5SWZ - chains A and C of the 5 polymer chains in the assembly; structure by X-ray diffraction, 2.65 A resolution.

[Chain A]
Protein: H-2 class I histocompatibility antigen, D-B alpha chain
Source organism: Mus musculus
Reference sequence: P01899 (HA11_MOUSE); residues 1-280 here correspond to UniProt positions 25-304 (UniProt number = residue number + 24)
Amino-acid sequence (280 residues; each row starts with the number of its first residue):
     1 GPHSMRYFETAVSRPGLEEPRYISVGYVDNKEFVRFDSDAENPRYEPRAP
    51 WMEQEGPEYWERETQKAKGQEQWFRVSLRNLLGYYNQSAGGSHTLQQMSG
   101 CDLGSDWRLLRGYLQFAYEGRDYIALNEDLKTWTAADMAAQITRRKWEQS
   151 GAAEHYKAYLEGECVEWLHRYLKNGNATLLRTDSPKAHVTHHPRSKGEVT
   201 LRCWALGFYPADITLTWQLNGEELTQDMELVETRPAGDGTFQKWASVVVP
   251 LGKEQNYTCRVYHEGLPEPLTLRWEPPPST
Not modelled in the structure: 278-280
Disulfide bonds: Cys203-Cys259
Reported in the primary citation:
  - mutagenesis - K146A (Tm 41 degC): decreased stability

[Chain C]
Protein: influenza NP366 epitope
Amino-acid sequence (9 residues; each row starts with the number of its first residue):
     1 ASNENMETM
Reported in the primary citation:
  - mutagenesis - A1N (Tm 43 degC): decreased stability

[Chain A / chain C interface]
Contacting residue pairs (44):
  Met5(A) - Ala1(C)
  Tyr7(A) - Ala1(C)
  Tyr7(A) - Ser2(C)  hydrogen bond (side chain-backbone)
  Tyr45(A) - Ser2(C)
  Glu63(A) - Ala1(C)
  Glu63(A) - Ser2(C)  hydrogen bond
  Lys66(A) - Ala1(C)
  Lys66(A) - Ser2(C)  hydrogen bond (side chain-backbone)
  Lys66(A) - Glu4(C)
  Gln70(A) - Asn3(C)  hydrogen bond (side chain-backbone)
  Gln70(A) - Glu4(C)
  Gln70(A) - Asn5(C)  hydrogen bond (side chain-backbone)
  Trp73(A) - Asn5(C)
  Trp73(A) - Met6(C)  hydrogen bond (side chain-backbone)
  Trp73(A) - Glu7(C)  hydrogen bond (side chain-backbone)
  Trp73(A) - Thr8(C)
  Ser77(A) - Thr8(C)
  Ser77(A) - Met9(C)  hydrogen bond (side chain-backbone)
  Asn80(A) - Thr8(C)
  Asn80(A) - Met9(C)  hydrogen bond (side chain-backbone)
  Leu81(A) - Met9(C)  hydrophobic
  Tyr84(A) - Met9(C)  hydrogen bond (side chain-backbone)
  Leu95(A) - Met9(C)  hydrophobic
  Gln97(A) - Asn5(C)  hydrogen bond
  Phe116(A) - Met9(C)  hydrophobic
  Tyr123(A) - Met9(C)  hydrophobic
  Thr143(A) - Met9(C)  hydrogen bond (side chain-backbone)
  Lys146(A) - Glu7(C)
  Lys146(A) - Met9(C)  hydrogen bond (side chain-backbone)
  Trp147(A) - Glu7(C)  hydrogen bond (side chain-backbone)
  Trp147(A) - Thr8(C)  hydrogen bond (side chain-backbone)
  Trp147(A) - Met9(C)  hydrophobic
  Ser150(A) - Glu7(C)  hydrogen bond
  His155(A) - Met6(C)
  Tyr156(A) - Asn3(C)
  Tyr156(A) - Asn5(C)  hydrogen bond
  Tyr156(A) - Met6(C)  hydrogen bond (side chain-backbone)
  Tyr159(A) - Ala1(C)  hydrogen bond (side chain-backbone)
  Tyr159(A) - Ser2(C)
  Tyr159(A) - Asn3(C)
  Glu163(A) - Ala1(C)
  Glu163(A) - Ser2(C)
  Trp167(A) - Ala1(C)
  Tyr171(A) - Ala1(C)
Interface residues without a listed pair, chain A (29 interface residues in all): Gln65, Phe74, Val76, Ile124

[Overview]
Chain A and chain C form an interface of 29 and 9 residues respectively, with 19 hydrogen bonds. Polar
contacts include Tyr7(A)-Ser2(C), Glu63(A)-Ser2(C) and Lys66(A)-Ser2(C). From the paper: K146A of chain A
reduces stability; A1N of chain C reduces stability.
Here chain A is H-2 class I histocompatibility antigen, D-B alpha chain (Mus musculus) and chain C is
influenza NP366 epitope. Entry 5SWZ (Crystal Structure of NP1-B17 TCR-H2Db-NP complex) was determined by X-ray
diffraction together with 5SWS from the same study.
